PDB entry 8OUW | electron microscopy, 3.75 A resolution | chains J and K of the 19 polymer chains in the assembly

== Chain J ==
Molecule: DNA Leading Strand Template
Sequence (85 nucleotides; each row starts with the number of its first residue):
     1 TAGAGTAGGA AGTGATGGTA AGTGATTAGA GAATTGGAGA GTGTGTTTTT TTTTTTTTTT
    61 TTTTTTTTTT TTTTTTTTTT TTTTT
Disordered / not traced: 1-17, 47-85

== Chain K ==
Protein: Protein timeless homolog
Organism: Caenorhabditis elegans
Reference sequence: G5EDN3 (TIM_CAEEL); residue numbers follow UniProt; this construct covers 1-1353
Amino-acid sequence (1353 residues; each row starts with the number of its first residue):
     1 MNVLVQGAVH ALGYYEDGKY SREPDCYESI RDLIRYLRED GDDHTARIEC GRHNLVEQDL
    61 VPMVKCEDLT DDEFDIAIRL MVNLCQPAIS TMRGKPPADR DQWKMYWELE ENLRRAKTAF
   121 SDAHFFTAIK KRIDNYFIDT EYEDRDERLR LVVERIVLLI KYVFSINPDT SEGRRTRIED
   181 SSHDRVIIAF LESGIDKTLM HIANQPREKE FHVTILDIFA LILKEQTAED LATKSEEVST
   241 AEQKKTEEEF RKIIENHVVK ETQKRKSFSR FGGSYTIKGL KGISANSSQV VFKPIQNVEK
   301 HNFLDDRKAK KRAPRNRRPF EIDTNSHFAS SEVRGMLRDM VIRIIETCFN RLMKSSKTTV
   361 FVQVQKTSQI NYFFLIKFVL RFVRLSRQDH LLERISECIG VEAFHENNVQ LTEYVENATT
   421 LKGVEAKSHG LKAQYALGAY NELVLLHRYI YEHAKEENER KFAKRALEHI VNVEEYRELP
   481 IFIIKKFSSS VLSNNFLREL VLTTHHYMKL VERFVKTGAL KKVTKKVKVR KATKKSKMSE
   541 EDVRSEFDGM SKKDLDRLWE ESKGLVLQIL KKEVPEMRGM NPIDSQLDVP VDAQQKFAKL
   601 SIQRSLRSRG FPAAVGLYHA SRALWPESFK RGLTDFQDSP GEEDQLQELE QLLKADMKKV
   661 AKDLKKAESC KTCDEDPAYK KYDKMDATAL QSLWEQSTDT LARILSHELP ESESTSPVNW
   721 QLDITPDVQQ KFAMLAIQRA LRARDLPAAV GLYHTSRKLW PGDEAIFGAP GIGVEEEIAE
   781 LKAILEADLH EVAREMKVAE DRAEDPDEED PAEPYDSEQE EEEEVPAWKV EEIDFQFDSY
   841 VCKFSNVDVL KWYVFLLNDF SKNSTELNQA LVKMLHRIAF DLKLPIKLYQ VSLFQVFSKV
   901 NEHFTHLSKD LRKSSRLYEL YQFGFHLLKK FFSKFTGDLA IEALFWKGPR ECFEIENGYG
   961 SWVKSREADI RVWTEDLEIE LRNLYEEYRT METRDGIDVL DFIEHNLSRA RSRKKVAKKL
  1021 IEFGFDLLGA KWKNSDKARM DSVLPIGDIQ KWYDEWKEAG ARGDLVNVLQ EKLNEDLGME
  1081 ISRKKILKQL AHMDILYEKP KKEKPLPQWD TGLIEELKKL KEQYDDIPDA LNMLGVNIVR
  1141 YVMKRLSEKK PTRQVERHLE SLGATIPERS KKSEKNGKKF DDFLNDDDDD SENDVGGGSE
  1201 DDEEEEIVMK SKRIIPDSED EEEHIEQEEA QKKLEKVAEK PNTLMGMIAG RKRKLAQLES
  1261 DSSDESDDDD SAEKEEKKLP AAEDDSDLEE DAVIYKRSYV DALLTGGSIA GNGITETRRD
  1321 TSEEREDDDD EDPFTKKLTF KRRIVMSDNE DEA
Disordered / not traced: 528-828, 958-1353

== Chain J / chain K interface ==
Contacting residue pairs - 4 pairs, chain J then chain K:
  DG36(J) with Asn316(K), hydrogen bond to the phosphate
  DG37(J) with Pro314(K), phosphate contact; Arg315(K), salt bridge to the phosphate
  DA38(J) with Arg312(K), salt bridge to the phosphate
Interface residues without a listed pair, chain J (4 interface residues in all): DT35

== In short ==
Chain J and chain K each contribute 4 residues to their interface; the contacts include 1 hydrogen bond and 2
salt bridges. Among the polar pairs are DG36(J)-Asn316(K), DG37(J)-Arg315(K) and DA38(J)-Arg312(K).
Chain J is DNA Leading Strand Template and chain K is Protein timeless homolog (Caenorhabditis elegans); the
structure, Cryo-EM structure of CMG helicase bound to TIM-1/TIPN-1 and homodimeric DNSN-1 on fork DNA
(Caenorhabditis elegans), was determined by electron microscopy.
